8X9U - chains B and S of the 5 polymer chains in the assembly; structure by electron microscopy, 2.88 A resolution.

# Chain B
Molecule: Guanine nucleotide-binding protein G(I)/G(S)/G(T) subunit beta-1
Organism: Rattus norvegicus
UniProtKB: P54311 (GBB1_RAT); residues 2-340 here = UniProt positions 2-340
Sequence (344 residues; row label = number of the first residue in the row; numbers below 1 keep their minus sign (Gly-3 is residue -3)):
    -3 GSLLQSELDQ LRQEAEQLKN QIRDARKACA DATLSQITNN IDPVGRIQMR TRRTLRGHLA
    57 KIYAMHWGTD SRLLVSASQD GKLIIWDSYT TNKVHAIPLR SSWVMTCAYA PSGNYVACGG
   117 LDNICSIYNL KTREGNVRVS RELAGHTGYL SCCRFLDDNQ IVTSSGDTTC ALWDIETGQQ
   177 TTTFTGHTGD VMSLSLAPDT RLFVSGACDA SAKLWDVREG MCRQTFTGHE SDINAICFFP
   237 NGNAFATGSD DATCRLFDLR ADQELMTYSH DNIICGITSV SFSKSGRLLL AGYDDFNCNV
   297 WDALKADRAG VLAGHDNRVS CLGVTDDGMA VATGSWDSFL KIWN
Disordered / not traced: -3 to 2
Differences from the reference sequence: expression tag (-3 to 1)
UniProt features mapped onto this chain:
  - modified residue: Ser2 (N-acetylserine), His266 (Phosphohistidine)

# Chain S
Molecule: scFv16
Organism: synthetic construct
Notes: antibody fragment or engineered binder
Sequence (267 residues; row label = number of the first residue in the row; note: 3 numbers in that range are skipped by the numbering (no residue carries them; nothing is unmodelled there); a row labelled like 120A-120P holds insertion residues (120A, then the next letters in order)):
     1 MVQLVESGGG LVQPGGSRKL SCSASGFAFS SFGMHWVRQA PEKGLEWVAY ISSGSGTIYY
    61 ADTVKGRFTI SRDDPKNTLF LQMTSLRSED TAMYYCVRSI YYYGSSPFDF WGQGTTLTVS
120A-120P AGGGGSGGGGSGGGGS
   124 SDIVMTQATS SVPVTPGESV SISCRSSKSL LHSNGNTYLY WFLQRPGQSP QLLIYRMSNL
   184 ASGVPDRFSG SGSGTAFTLT ISRLEAEDVG VYYCMQHLEY PLTFGAGTKL ELLEENLYFQ
   244 GASHHHHHHH H
Disordered / not traced: 1, 67, 120A-120P, 236-254
Disulfides: Cys22-Cys96, Cys147-Cys217

# Interface between chain B and chain S
Residue-residue contacts (15; chain B residue first):
  Asp66(B) - Tyr103(S)
  Arg68(B) - Tyr103(S)
  Leu69(B) - Tyr103(S)  hydrophobic
  Val90(B) - Tyr102(S)  hydrophobic
  His91(B) - Tyr102(S)
  Arg129(B) - Val2(S)
  Arg129(B) - Arg98(S)  hydrogen bond (backbone-side chain)
  Arg129(B) - Phe110(S)
  Glu130(B) - Val2(S)
  Glu130(B) - Gly26(S)
  Glu130(B) - Phe27(S)
  Glu130(B) - Ala28(S)  hydrogen bond (backbone-backbone)
  Gly131(B) - Ala28(S)
  Gly131(B) - Phe32(S)
  Asn132(B) - Ala28(S)
Also at the interface, not in a pair above, chain B (10 interface residues in all): Leu126
Also at the interface, not in a pair above, chain S (12 interface residues in all): Ser31, Asp109, Ser185

# Overview
10 residues of chain B and 12 residues of chain S are in contact; the contacts include 2 hydrogen bonds. Polar
contacts include Arg129(B)-Arg98(S) and Glu130(B)-Ala28(S).
Here chain B is Guanine nucleotide-binding protein G(I)/G(S)/G(T) subunit beta-1 (Rattus norvegicus) and chain
S is scFv16 (synthetic construct). Entry 8X9U (Identification, structure and agonist design of an androgen
membrane receptor) was determined by electron microscopy (same publication as 8X9S, 8X9T, 9IV1 and 9IV2).
